PDB entry 3JBY | electron microscopy, 3.70 A resolution | chains C and H of the 10 polymer chains in the assembly

Chain C:
Molecule: V(D)J recombination-activating protein 1
Source organism: Danio rerio
Notes: EC 3.1.-.-, 6.3.2.-
UniProt: O13033 (RAG1_DANRE); residue numbers follow UniProt; this construct covers 271-1031
Chain sequence (764 residues; row label = number of the first residue in the row):
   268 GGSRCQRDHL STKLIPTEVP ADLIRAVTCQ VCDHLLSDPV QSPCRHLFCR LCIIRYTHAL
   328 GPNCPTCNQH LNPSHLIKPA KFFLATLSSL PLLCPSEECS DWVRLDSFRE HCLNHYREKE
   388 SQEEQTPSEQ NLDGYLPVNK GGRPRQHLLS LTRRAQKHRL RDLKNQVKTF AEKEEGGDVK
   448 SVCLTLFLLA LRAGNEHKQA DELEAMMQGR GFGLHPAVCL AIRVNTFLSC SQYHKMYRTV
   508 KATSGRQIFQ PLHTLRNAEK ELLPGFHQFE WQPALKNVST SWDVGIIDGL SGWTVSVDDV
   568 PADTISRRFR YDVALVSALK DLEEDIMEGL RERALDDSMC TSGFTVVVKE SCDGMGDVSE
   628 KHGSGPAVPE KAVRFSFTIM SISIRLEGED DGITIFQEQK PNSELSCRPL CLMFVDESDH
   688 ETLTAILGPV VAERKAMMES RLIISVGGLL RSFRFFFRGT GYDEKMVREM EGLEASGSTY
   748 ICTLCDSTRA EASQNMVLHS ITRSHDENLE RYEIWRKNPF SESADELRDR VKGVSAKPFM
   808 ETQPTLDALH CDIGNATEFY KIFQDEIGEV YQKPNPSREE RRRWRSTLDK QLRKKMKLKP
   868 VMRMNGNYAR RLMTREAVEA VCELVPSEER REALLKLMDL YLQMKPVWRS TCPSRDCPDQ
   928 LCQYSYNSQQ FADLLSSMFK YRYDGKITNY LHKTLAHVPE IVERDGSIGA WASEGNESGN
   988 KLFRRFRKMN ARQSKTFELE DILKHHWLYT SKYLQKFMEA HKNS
Disordered / not traced: 268-479, 1030-1031
Differences from the reference sequence: expression tag (268-270)
Ligand contacts:
  - Ca2+ (CA), molecule 1: Asp620, Gly621, Glu984, Asn987
  - Ca2+ (CA), molecule 2: Asp620, Gly621, Glu684, Asp730
  - Zn2+ (ZN): Cys749, Cys752, Ser754, His766, His959, His964
From the paper describing this entry:
  - catalytic residues: Asp620, Glu684, Asp730, Glu984
  - Ca2+ coordination: Glu984
  - binding site for RSS intermediate reverse strand: His817, Met869, Arg870
  - binding site for the 16-nt DNA strand: Arg870, Tyr957

Chain H:
Molecule: 15-nt DNA strand
Sequence (15 nucleotides; each row starts with the number of its first residue):
     1 CACAGTGCTA CAGAC

Chain C / chain H interface:
Contacting residue pairs - 23 pairs, chain C then chain H:
  Ser496(C) - DG5(H)  phosphate contact
  Ser496(C) - DT6(H)  hydrogen bond to the phosphate
  Ser496(C) - DG7(H)  hydrogen bond to the phosphate
  Cys497(C) - DG7(H)  hydrogen bond to the phosphate
  Cys497(C) - DC8(H)  phosphate contact
  Ser498(C) - DG5(H)  hydrogen bond to the phosphate
  Ser498(C) - DT6(H)  phosphate contact
  Ser498(C) - DG7(H)  hydrogen bond to the phosphate
  Gln499(C) - DG5(H)  hydrogen bond to the phosphate
  Lys502(C) - DG5(H)  salt bridge to the phosphate
  Arg523(C) - DG7(H)  sugar contact
  Arg523(C) - DC8(H)  salt bridge to the phosphate
  Lys995(C) - DT6(H)  sugar contact
  Met996(C) - DT6(H)  sugar contact
  Met996(C) - DG7(H)  phosphate contact
  Asn997(C) - DT6(H)  phosphate contact
  Asn997(C) - DG7(H)  phosphate contact
  Ala998(C) - DT6(H)  sugar contact
  Arg999(C) - DT6(H)  base contact
  Arg999(C) - DG7(H)  base contact
  Arg999(C) - DC8(H)  hydrogen bond to the sugar
  Gln1000(C) - DT6(H)  hydrogen bond to the base
  Lys1011(C) - DC8(H)  salt bridge to the phosphate
Also at the interface, not in a pair above, chain C (15 interface residues in all): Arg490, Asp1008
Also at the interface, not in a pair above, chain H (5 interface residues in all): DT9

Overview:
15 residues of chain C and 5 residues of chain H are in contact, with 8 hydrogen bonds and 3 salt bridges.
Polar contacts include Gln1000(C)-DT6(H), Arg999(C)-DC8(H) and Ser496(C)-DT6(H). From the paper: catalytic
residues Asp620(C), Glu684(C) and Asp730(C) among others; a binding site for RSS intermediate reverse strand
at His817(C), Met869(C) and Arg870(C).
Here chain C is V(D)J recombination-activating protein 1 (Danio rerio) and chain H is a 15-nt DNA strand.
Entry 3JBY (Cryo-electron microscopy structure of RAG Paired Complex (C2 symmetry)) was determined by electron
microscopy, deposited together with 3JBW and 3JBX.
